PDB entry 1GIU | X-ray diffraction, 1.80 A resolution | chain A

[Chain A]
Protein: Ribosome-inactivating protein alpha-trichosanthin
Source organism: Trichosanthes kirilowii
Notes: EC 3.2.2.22
UniProtKB: P09989 (RIPT_TRIKI); residues 1-247 here correspond to UniProt positions 24-270 (UniProt number = residue number + 23)
Chain sequence (247 residues; each row starts with the number of its first residue):
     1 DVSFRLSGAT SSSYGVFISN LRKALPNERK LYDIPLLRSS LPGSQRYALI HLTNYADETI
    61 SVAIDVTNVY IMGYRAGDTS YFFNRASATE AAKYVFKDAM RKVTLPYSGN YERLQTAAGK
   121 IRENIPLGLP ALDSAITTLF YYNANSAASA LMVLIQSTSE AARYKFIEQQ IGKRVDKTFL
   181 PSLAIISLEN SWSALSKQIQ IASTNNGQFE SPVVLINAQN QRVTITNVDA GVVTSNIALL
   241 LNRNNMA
Construct notes: engineered mutation Arg85 (Glu108 in P09989)
Ligand contacts: adenine (ADE): Val69, Tyr70, Ile71, Phe83, Gly109, Asn110, Tyr111, Ile155, Ser159, Glu160, Arg163
Curated features (UniProtKB/Swiss-Prot):
  - active site: Glu160

[Overview]
Chain A binds adenine. Curated annotation (UniProt) lists active-site residue Glu160.
Chain A is Ribosome-inactivating protein alpha-trichosanthin (Trichosanthes kirilowii); the structure, A
trichosanthin(tcs) mutant(e85r) complex structure with adenine, was determined by X-ray diffraction together
with 1GIS from the same study.
